Entry 9BZJ (electron microscopy, 4.12 A resolution (low resolution: residue-level contacts below are approximate; hydrogen-bond / salt-bridge calls are withheld)); this record covers chains A and B of the 4 polymer chains in the assembly.

[Chain A (and B)]
Name: Ribonucleoside-diphosphate reductase subunit alpha
Organism: Bacillus subtilis
Notes: EC 1.17.4.1; chain B of this document is another copy of the same molecule, construct and numbering; everything in this record applies to it too
Reference sequence: P50620 (RIR1_BACSU); residues 1-700 here = UniProt positions 1-700
Sequence (700 residues; row label = number of the first residue in the row):
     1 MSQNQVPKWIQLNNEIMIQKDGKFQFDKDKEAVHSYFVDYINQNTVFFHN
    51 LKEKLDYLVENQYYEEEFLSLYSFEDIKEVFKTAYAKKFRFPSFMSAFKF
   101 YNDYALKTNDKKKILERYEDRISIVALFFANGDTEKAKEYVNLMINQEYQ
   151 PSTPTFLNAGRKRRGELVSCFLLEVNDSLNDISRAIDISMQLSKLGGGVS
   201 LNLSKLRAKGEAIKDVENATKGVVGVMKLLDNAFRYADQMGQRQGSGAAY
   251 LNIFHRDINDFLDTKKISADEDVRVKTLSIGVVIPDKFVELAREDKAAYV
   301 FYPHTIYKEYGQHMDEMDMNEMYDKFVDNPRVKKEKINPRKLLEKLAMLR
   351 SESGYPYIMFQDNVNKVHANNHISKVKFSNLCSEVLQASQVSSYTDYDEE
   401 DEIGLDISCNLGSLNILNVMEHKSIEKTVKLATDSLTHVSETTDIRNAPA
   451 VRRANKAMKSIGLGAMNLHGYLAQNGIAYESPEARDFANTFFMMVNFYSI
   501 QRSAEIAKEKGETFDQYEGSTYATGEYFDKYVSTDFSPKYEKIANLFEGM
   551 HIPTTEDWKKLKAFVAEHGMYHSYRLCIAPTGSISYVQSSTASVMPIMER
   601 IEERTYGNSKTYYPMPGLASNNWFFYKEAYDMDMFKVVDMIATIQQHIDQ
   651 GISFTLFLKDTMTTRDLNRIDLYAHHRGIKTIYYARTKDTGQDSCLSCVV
Unresolved in the structure: 1-5, 689-700
Residues lining bound ligands:
  - ATP (adenosine-5'-triphosphate): Val-33, His-34, Phe-37, Asn-42, Phe-89, Arg-90, Phe-91, Arg-117
  - GDP (guanosine-5'-diphosphate): Val-46, Phe-47, Phe-48, His-49, Asn-50, Leu-51, Lys-54, Lys-78, Phe-81, Lys-82, Tyr-85, Asp-120
  - dTTP (TTP), molecule 1: Asp-177, Ser-178, Leu-179, Ile-182, Leu-206, Arg-207, Ala-212, Ile-213, Lys-214, Ala-219, Thr-220, Lys-221, His-304
  - dTTP (TTP), molecule 2: Lys-194, Tyr-236, Ala-237, Asp-238, Met-240
UniProt features mapped onto this chain:
  - active site: Asn-380 (Proton acceptor), Cys-382 (Cysteine radical intermediate), Glu-384 (Proton acceptor)
  - binding site (substrate): Thr-153, Ser-169, Cys-170, Gly-198, Asn-380 to Glu-384, Pro-580 to Ile-584
  - site: Cys-170 (Important for hydrogen atom transfer), Asp-177 (Allosteric effector binding), Arg-207 (Allosteric effector binding), Cys-409 (Important for hydrogen atom transfer), Tyr-683 (Important for electron transfer), Tyr-684 (Important for electron transfer), Cys-695 (Interacts with thioredoxin/glutaredoxin), Cys-698 (Interacts with thioredoxin/glutaredoxin)
  - mutagenesis: His-255 (H255Y: In ts-A 73; temperature-sensitive lethal mutation)
From the paper describing this entry:
  - catalytic residues: Cys-170, Cys-382, Cys-409, Tyr-684 (citing earlier work)

[Interface between chain A and chain B]
Contacting residue pairs - 59 pairs, chain A then chain B:
  Leu-179(A) / Met-190(B)
  Leu-179(A) / Gln-191(B)
  Leu-179(A) / Lys-194(B)
  Leu-179(A) / Tyr-236(B)
  Asn-180(A) / Gln-191(B)
  Asn-180(A) / Asn-447(B)
  Ile-182(A) / Tyr-236(B)
  Ser-183(A) / Asp-187(B)
  Ser-183(A) / Met-190(B)
  Arg-184(A) / Arg-184(B)
  Asp-187(A) / Ser-183(B)
  Met-190(A) / Leu-179(B)
  Met-190(A) / Leu-229(B)
  Gln-191(A) / Leu-179(B)
  Gln-191(A) / Asn-180(B)
  Lys-194(A) / Leu-179(B)
  Ile-213(A) / Met-240(B)
  Val-216(A) / Met-240(B)
  Ala-219(A) / Met-240(B)
  Lys-221(A) / Arg-235(B)
  Lys-221(A) / Tyr-236(B)
  Lys-221(A) / Asp-238(B)
  Gly-225(A) / Tyr-236(B)
  Val-226(A) / Tyr-236(B)
  Lys-228(A) / Asn-232(B)
  Leu-229(A) / Asn-232(B)
  Leu-229(A) / Ala-233(B)
  Leu-229(A) / Tyr-236(B)
  Asn-232(A) / Lys-228(B)
  Asn-232(A) / Leu-229(B)
  Asn-232(A) / Asn-232(B)
  Ala-233(A) / Leu-229(B)
  Arg-235(A) / Lys-221(B)
  Tyr-236(A) / Ile-182(B)
  Tyr-236(A) / Lys-221(B)
  Tyr-236(A) / Gly-225(B)
  Tyr-236(A) / Val-226(B)
  Tyr-236(A) / Leu-229(B)
  Asp-238(A) / Lys-221(B)
  Met-240(A) / Ile-213(B)
  Met-240(A) / Ala-219(B)
  Gly-241(A) / Ala-219(B)
  Asp-396(A) / Arg-446(B)
  Asp-396(A) / Asn-447(B)
  Tyr-397(A) / Asp-401(B)
  Tyr-397(A) / Ile-403(B)
  Tyr-397(A) / Arg-446(B)
  Tyr-397(A) / Asn-447(B)
  Tyr-397(A) / Pro-449(B)
  Asp-398(A) / Arg-452(B)
  Asp-401(A) / Tyr-397(B)
  Ile-403(A) / Tyr-397(B)
  Arg-446(A) / Asp-396(B)
  Arg-446(A) / Tyr-397(B)
  Asn-447(A) / Asn-180(B)
  Asn-447(A) / Asp-396(B)
  Asn-447(A) / Tyr-397(B)
  Pro-449(A) / Tyr-397(B)
  Arg-452(A) / Asp-398(B)
Interface residues without a listed pair, chain A (38 interface residues in all): Ile-186, Asn-218, Gly-222, Gln-242, Tyr-394
Interface residues without a listed pair, chain B (37 interface residues in all): Arg-163, Ile-186, Lys-214, Val-216, Asn-218, Gly-222

[Summary]
The interface between chain A and chain B involves 38 residues on one side and 37 on the other. Ligands of
chain A: ATP, GDP and dTTP. UniProt lists 3 active-site residues, 14 substrate-binding residues and one
mutagenesis site on chain A. From the paper: catalytic residues Cys-170(A), Cys-382(A) and Cys-409(A) among
others.
Chain A and chain B are both Ribonucleoside-diphosphate reductase subunit alpha (Bacillus subtilis); the
structure, Class 40 model for combined refinement of Bacillus subtilis ribonucleotide reductase complex, was
determined by electron microscopy, deposited together with 9BW3, 9BWX, 9BX2, 9BX3, 9BX6, 9BX8 and 39 further
entries.
